6L96 - chains A and C of the 3 polymer chains in the assembly; structure by X-ray diffraction, 3.20 A resolution.

== Chain A ==
Name: Peroxisome proliferator-activated receptor alpha
Source organism: Homo sapiens
Reference sequence: Q07869 (PPARA_HUMAN); the construct has insertions or renumbered stretches relative to UniProt, so the offset changes along the chain: 195-256 = UniProt 194-255; 267-468 = UniProt 267-468
Sequence (275 residues; numbered 195 to 468 plus 11 insertion-coded residues; 10 numbers in that range are skipped by the numbering (no residue carries them; nothing is unmodelled there); the number before each row is that of its first residue; a row labelled like 256A-256K holds insertion residues (256A, then the next letters in order)):
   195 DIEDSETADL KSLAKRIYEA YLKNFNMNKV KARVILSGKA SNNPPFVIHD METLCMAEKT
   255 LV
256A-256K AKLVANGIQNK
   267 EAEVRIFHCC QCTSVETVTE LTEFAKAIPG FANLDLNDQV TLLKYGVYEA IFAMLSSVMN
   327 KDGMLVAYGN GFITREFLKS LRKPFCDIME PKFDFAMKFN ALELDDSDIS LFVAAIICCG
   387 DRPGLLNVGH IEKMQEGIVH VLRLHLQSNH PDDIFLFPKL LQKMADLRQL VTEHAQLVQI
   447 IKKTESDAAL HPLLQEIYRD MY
Not modelled in the structure: 195-202, 256A-256K, 468
Ligand contacts: P7F ((2R)-2-[3-[[1,3-benzoxazol-2-yl-[3-(4-methoxyphenoxy)propyl]amino]methyl]phenoxy]butanoic acid): Ile242, Leu248, Val256, Ile272, Phe273, Cys275, Cys276, Gln277, Thr279, Ser280, Tyr314, Ile317, Phe318, Met320, Leu321, Val324, Met330, Val332, Ile339, Ile354, Met355, Lys358, His440, Val444, Leu456, Leu460, Tyr464
Swiss-Prot annotation at these positions:
  - binding site (indeglitazar): Ser280, Tyr314, Tyr464
  - site: Leu433 (Essential for heterodimerization with RXRA)
Reported in the primary citation:
  - binding site for P7F: Tyr314, His440, Tyr464
  - binding site for P7F: Ser280 (from molecular simulation)
  - mutagenesis - C275A, S280A, L321A, I339A, L344A: decreased signaling in response to P7F (citing earlier work)
  - mutagenesis - I339A, L344A: abolished signaling in response to fenofibric acid (citing earlier work)
  - mutagenesis - I272A: abolished signaling in response to P7F (citing earlier work)
  - specificity-determining residues: Cys275, Thr279, Thr283, Tyr314, Val324, Ile339 (proposed by the authors, not directly observed)

== Chain C ==
Name: SRC1 coactivator peptide
Source organism: Homo sapiens
Sequence (13 residues; numbered 686 to 698; the number before each row is that of its first residue):
   686 RHKILHRLLQ EGS
Not modelled in the structure: 696-698

== How chain A and chain C interact ==
Contacting residue pairs (21):
  Thr288(A) - Leu693(C)
  Thr288(A) - Leu694(C)
  Lys292(A) - Leu693(C)  hydrogen bond (side chain-backbone)
  Leu302(A) - His691(C)
  Leu302(A) - Leu694(C)
  Asn303(A) - His691(C)  hydrogen bond
  Gln305(A) - Leu694(C)
  Val306(A) - His687(C)
  Val306(A) - Leu690(C)  hydrophobic
  Val306(A) - His691(C)
  Val306(A) - Leu694(C)  hydrophobic
  Leu309(A) - Leu694(C)  hydrophobic
  Lys310(A) - His687(C)
  Pro458(A) - Ile689(C)
  Leu459(A) - Ile689(C)
  Glu462(A) - Arg686(C)  salt bridge
  Glu462(A) - His687(C)
  Glu462(A) - Lys688(C)  hydrogen bond (side chain-backbone)
  Glu462(A) - Ile689(C)  hydrogen bond (side chain-backbone)
  Glu462(A) - Leu690(C)  hydrogen bond (side chain-backbone)
  Arg465(A) - Arg686(C)
Other interface residues (no listed pair), chain A (14 interface residues in all): Val284, Thr285
Other interface residues (no listed pair), chain C (9 interface residues in all): Gln695

== Summary ==
Chain A and chain C form an interface of 14 and 9 residues respectively, with 5 hydrogen bonds and 1 salt
bridge. Polar pairs include Glu462(A)-Arg686(C), Lys292(A)-Leu693(C) and Asn303(A)-His691(C). From the paper:
a binding site for P7F at Tyr314(A), His440(A) and Tyr464(A) among others; C275A, S280A and L321A of chain A,
among others, reduce signaling in response to P7F; 6 substitutions were tested in all.
Chain A is Peroxisome proliferator-activated receptor alpha and chain C is SRC1 coactivator peptide, both from
Homo sapiens; the structure, Structure of PPARalpha-LBD/pemafibrate/SRC1 peptide, was determined by X-ray
diffraction.
